2FSA - chains A and P; structure by X-ray diffraction, 1.90 A resolution.

== Chain A ==
Molecule: bromodomain PHD finger transcription factor
Organism: Homo sapiens
Notes: fragment: PHD finger-Linker-Bromodomain (residues 2583-2751)
UniProt: Q7Z7D6 (Q7Z7D6_HUMAN); residues 6-174 here correspond to UniProt positions 2583-2751 (UniProt number = residue number + 2577)
Amino-acid sequence (174 residues; row label = number of the first residue in the row):
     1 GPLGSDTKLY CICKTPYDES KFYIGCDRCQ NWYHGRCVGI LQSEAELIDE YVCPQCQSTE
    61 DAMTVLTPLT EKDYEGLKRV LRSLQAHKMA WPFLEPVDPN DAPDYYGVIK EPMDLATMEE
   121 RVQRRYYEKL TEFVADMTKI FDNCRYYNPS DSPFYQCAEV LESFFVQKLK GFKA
Not modelled in the structure: 1-5, 174
Sequence notes: cloning artifact (1-5); modified residue (63, 89, 113, 118, 137)
Modified positions: Mse63, Mse89, Mse113, Mse118, Mse137 (selenomethionine; parent Met)
Ion coordination: Zn2+ site 1: C11, C13, H34, C37; Zn2+ site 2: C26, C29, C53, C56

== Chain P ==
Molecule: Histone H3(1-15)K4me2 peptide
Amino-acid sequence (15 residues; each row starts with the number of its first residue):
     1 ARTKQTARKS TGGKA
Not modelled in the structure: 7-15
Modified positions: K4 (n-dimethyl-lysine; MLY)

== Chain A / chain P interface ==
Pairs across the interface (22):
  Y10(A) - K4(P)
  Y17(A) - K4(P)
  E19(A) - Q5(P)
  E19(A) - T6(P)
  S20(A) - T6(P)
  K21(A) - K4(P)
  F22(A) - T3(P)
  F22(A) - K4(P)
  Y23(A) - T3(P)
  Y23(A) - K4(P)  hydrogen bond (backbone-backbone)
  I24(A) - R2(P)
  G25(A) - R2(P)  hydrogen bond (backbone-backbone)
  C26(A) - R2(P)  hydrogen bond (backbone-side chain)
  D27(A) - R2(P)  salt bridge
  Q30(A) - R2(P)
  W32(A) - R2(P)
  W32(A) - T3(P)
  W32(A) - K4(P)
  Q42(A) - Q5(P)
  A45(A) - A1(P)
  I48(A) - A1(P)  hydrogen bond (backbone-backbone)
  D49(A) - A1(P)  hydrogen bond (backbone-backbone)
Interface residues without a listed pair, chain A (18 interface residues in all): Y51
The authors on this interface:
  - specific contacts: D6(A)-K4(P) (water-mediated contact)

== Overview ==
Chain A and chain P form an interface of 18 and 6 residues respectively; the contacts include 5 hydrogen bonds
and 1 salt bridge. Polar contacts include D27(A)-R2(P), C26(A)-R2(P) and Y23(A)-K4(P). The authors report a
water-mediated contact between D6(A) and K4(P).
Chain A is bromodomain PHD finger transcription factor (Homo sapiens) and chain P is Histone H3(1-15)K4me2
peptide; the structure, Crystal structure of PHD finger-linker-bromodomain fragment of human BPTF in the
H3(1-15)K4ME2 bound state, was determined by X-ray diffraction together with 2F6J and 2F6N from the same
study.
